PDB entry 5EXD | X-ray diffraction, 2.50 A resolution | chains A and C of the 6 polymer chains in the assembly

[Chain A]
Name: Oxalate oxidoreductase subunit alpha
Organism: Moorella thermoacetica (strain ATCC 39073)
Notes: EC 1.2.7.10
UniProtKB: Q2RI41 (OORA_MOOTA); residues 1-395 here = UniProt positions 1-395
Amino-acid sequence (395 residues; numbered 1 to 395; the number before each row is that of its first residue):
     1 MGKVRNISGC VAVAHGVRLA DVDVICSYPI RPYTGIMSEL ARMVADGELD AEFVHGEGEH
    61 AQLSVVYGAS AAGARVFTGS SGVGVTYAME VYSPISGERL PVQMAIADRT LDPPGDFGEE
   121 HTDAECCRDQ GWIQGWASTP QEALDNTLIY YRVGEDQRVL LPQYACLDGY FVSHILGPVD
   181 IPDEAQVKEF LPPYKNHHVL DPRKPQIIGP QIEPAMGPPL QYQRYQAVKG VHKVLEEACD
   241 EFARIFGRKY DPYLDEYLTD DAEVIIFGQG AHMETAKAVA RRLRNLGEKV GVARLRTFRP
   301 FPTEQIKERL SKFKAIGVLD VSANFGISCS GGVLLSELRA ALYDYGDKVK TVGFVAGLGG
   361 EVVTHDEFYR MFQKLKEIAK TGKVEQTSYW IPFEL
Not modelled in the structure: 1
Ligand contacts: thiamine diphosphate (TPP): Tyr28, Pro29, Ile30, Glu59, Val83, Tyr87, Arg109, Asp116
Reported in the primary citation:
  - binding site for the ligand O2T: Arg31, Arg109, Asp116
  - conformationally variable residues (loop rearrangement, side-chain flip): Ala107 to His121
  - catalytic residues: Arg31, Asp116 (proposed by the authors, not directly observed)

[Chain C]
Name: Oxalate oxidoreductase subunit beta
Organism: Moorella thermoacetica (strain ATCC 39073)
Notes: EC 1.2.7.10
UniProtKB: Q2RI42 (OORB_MOOTA); residue numbers follow UniProt; this construct covers 1-314
Amino-acid sequence (314 residues; row label = number of the first residue in the row):
     1 MLDRIASIKK APDEEYYVPG HRTCAGCGPA LTYRLVAKAA GPNTIFIGPT GCMYVANTSY
    61 GCGPWRVPWI HAQITNGGAV ASGIEAAYKA MIRKKKTDAE FPNIIVMAGD GGAVDIGLQA
   121 LSAMLYRGHD VLFICYDNES YANTGIQTSP TTPYGANTTF TPPGEVVPEG KKLFPKDNPK
   181 VIAHGHPELK YVATASIGWP VDLMNKVRKG LNQEGPAYIH IHAPCPKGWQ FPADKTIEMA
   241 KLAVQTGMFQ LYEYENGEYK LSVKVDKRKP VSEYMKLQKR FAHLKPEHIA KMQAFVDARC
   301 AEVGITVPVV ASNA
Not modelled in the structure: 313-314
UniProt features mapped onto this chain:
  - binding site ([4Fe-4S] cluster): Cys24, Cys27, Cys52, Cys225
Metal / ion sites: 4Fe-4S cluster Fe: Cys24, Cys27, Cys52, Cys225; Mg2+: Asp110, Asn138, Ser140 (together with thiamine diphosphate)
Ligand contacts:
  - 4Fe-4S cluster (SF4): Thr23, Cys24, Cys27, Pro29, Cys52, Met53, Asn138, Ala142, Ile146, Cys225, Pro226, Lys227
  - thiamine diphosphate (TPP): Thr50, Gly51, Cys52, Met53, Ile74, Thr75, Gly109, Asp110, Gly111, Gly112, Ile116, Tyr136, Asn138, Ser140, Tyr141, Ala142, Asn143, Thr144
Reported in the primary citation:
  - binding site for the ligand O2T: Asn143

[Interface between chain A and chain C]
Contacting residue pairs - 40 pairs, chain A then chain C:
  Tyr28(A) - Ile74(C)
  Tyr28(A) - Asp115(C)
  Tyr28(A) - Ile116(C)
  Tyr28(A) - Tyr141(C)  hydrogen bond
  Tyr28(A) - Phe160(C)
  Pro29(A) - Tyr141(C)  hydrophobic
  Pro29(A) - Thr144(C)
  Pro29(A) - Gln147(C)
  Pro29(A) - Phe160(C)  hydrophobic
  Thr34(A) - Gln147(C)
  Thr34(A) - Phe160(C)
  Met37(A) - Phe160(C)  hydrophobic
  Ser38(A) - Thr159(C)  hydrogen bond
  Ser38(A) - Phe160(C)
  Ala41(A) - Thr159(C)
  Ala41(A) - Phe160(C)
  Ala41(A) - Pro162(C)
  Arg42(A) - Pro162(C)
  Val44(A) - Val166(C)
  Ala45(A) - Pro162(C)
  Ala45(A) - Gly164(C)
  Ala45(A) - Glu165(C)  hydrogen bond (backbone-backbone)
  Ala45(A) - Val166(C)  hydrogen bond (backbone-backbone)
  Ala45(A) - Val167(C)  hydrophobic
  Asp46(A) - Gly164(C)
  Gly47(A) - Val166(C)
  Phe53(A) - Phe160(C)
  His55(A) - Thr148(C)
  His55(A) - Phe160(C)
  His55(A) - Thr161(C)
  Gly56(A) - Asp115(C)
  Glu57(A) - Asp115(C)
  Glu57(A) - Ile116(C)
  Gly58(A) - Ile116(C)
  Glu59(A) - Ile116(C)
  Val83(A) - Gln73(C)
  Tyr87(A) - Thr75(C)
  Tyr87(A) - Ile116(C)  hydrophobic
  Asp112(A) - His71(C)
  Asp112(A) - Gln73(C)  hydrogen bond
Interface residues without a listed pair, chain A (23 interface residues in all): Ser27, Ile30, Asp116
Interface residues without a listed pair, chain C (21 interface residues in all): Thr50, Asn143, Pro163

[Overview]
The interface between chain A and chain C involves 23 residues on one side and 21 on the other, with 5
hydrogen bonds. Polar pairs include Tyr28(A)-Tyr141(C), Ser38(A)-Thr159(C) and Asp112(A)-Gln73(C). From the
paper: catalytic residues Arg31(A) and Asp116(A); a binding site for the ligand O2T at Arg31(A), Arg109(A) and
Asn143(C) among others.
Here chain A is Oxalate oxidoreductase subunit alpha and chain C is Oxalate oxidoreductase subunit beta, both
from Moorella thermoacetica (strain ATCC 39073). Entry 5EXD (Crystal structure of oxalate oxidoreductase from
Moorella thermoacetica bound with carboxy-di-oxido-methyl-TPP (COOM-TPP) intermediate) was determined by X-ray
diffraction, deposited together with 5EXE.
